PDB entry 8TML | electron microscopy, 3.40 A resolution | chains A and B of the 9 polymer chains in the assembly

# Chain A (and B)
Molecule: Cobalt/magnesium transport protein CorA
Organism: Thermotoga maritima
Notes: chain B of this document is another copy of the same molecule, construct and numbering; everything in this record applies to it too
UniProt: Q9WZ31 (CORA_THEMA); numbering as in UniProt (aligned over 1-351)
Sequence (373 residues; each row starts with the number of its first residue; numbers below 1 keep their minus sign (Met-21 is residue -21)):
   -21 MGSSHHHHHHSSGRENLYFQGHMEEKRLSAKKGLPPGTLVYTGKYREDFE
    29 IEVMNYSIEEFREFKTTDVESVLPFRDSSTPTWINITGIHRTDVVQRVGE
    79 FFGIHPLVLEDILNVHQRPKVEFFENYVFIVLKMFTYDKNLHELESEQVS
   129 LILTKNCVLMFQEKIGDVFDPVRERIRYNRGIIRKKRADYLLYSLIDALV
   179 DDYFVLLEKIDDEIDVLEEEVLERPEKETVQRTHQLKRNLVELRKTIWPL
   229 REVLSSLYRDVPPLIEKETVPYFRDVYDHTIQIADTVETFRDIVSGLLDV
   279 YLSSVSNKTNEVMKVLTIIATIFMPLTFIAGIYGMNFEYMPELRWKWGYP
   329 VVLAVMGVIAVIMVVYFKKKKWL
Disordered / not traced: -21 to 16 (chain B: -21 to 1, 351)
Construct notes: initiating methionine (-21); expression tag (-20 to 0)
UniProt features mapped onto this chain:
  - motif: Gly312 to Asn314 (Probable selectivity filter)
  - site: Asn288 (Essential for ion permeation), Leu294 (Important for closing the ion permeation pathway in the closed state), Thr295 (Threonine that confers selectivity for Co(2+) transport)

# Chain A / chain B interface
Residue-residue contacts (62; chain A residue first):
  Asp179(A) - Lys10(B)  salt bridge
  Phe182(A) - Lys10(B)
  Pro249(A) - Arg5(B)
  Arg252(A) - Arg5(B)
  Arg252(A) - Ser7(B)
  Asp253(A) - Arg5(B)  salt bridge
  Asp256(A) - Ser7(B)  hydrogen bond
  Asp256(A) - Ala8(B)  hydrogen bond (side chain-backbone)
  His257(A) - Lys10(B)
  Gln260(A) - Lys9(B)
  Gln260(A) - Lys10(B)  hydrogen bond (side chain-backbone)
  Gly274(A) - Arg216(B)
  Asp277(A) - His212(B)
  Asp277(A) - Arg216(B)  salt bridge
  Val278(A) - Gln209(B)
  Ser281(A) - Val208(B)
  Ser281(A) - His212(B)  hydrogen bond
  Ser281(A) - Tyr279(B)
  Ser282(A) - Lys205(B)
  Ser284(A) - Val283(B)
  Asn285(A) - Tyr279(B)  hydrogen bond
  Asn285(A) - Val283(B)
  Asn288(A) - Lys286(B)
  Asn288(A) - Thr287(B)
  Met291(A) - Val290(B)
  Met291(A) - Met291(B)  hydrophobic
  Thr295(A) - Val290(B)
  Thr295(A) - Val293(B)
  Thr295(A) - Leu294(B)
  Ala298(A) - Leu294(B)  hydrophobic
  Thr299(A) - Ile297(B)
  Met302(A) - Ile297(B)
  Met302(A) - Ala298(B)  hydrophobic
  Met302(A) - Met302(B)  hydrophobic
  Pro303(A) - Phe301(B)  hydrophobic
  Phe306(A) - Phe301(B)  hydrophobic
  Phe306(A) - Leu304(B)  hydrophobic
  Phe306(A) - Met334(B)  hydrophobic
  Ile310(A) - Ala308(B)  hydrophobic
  Ile310(A) - Leu331(B)  hydrophobic
  Ile310(A) - Met334(B)  hydrophobic
  Met313(A) - Ala308(B)
  Met313(A) - Tyr311(B)
  Met313(A) - Gly312(B)
  Asn314(A) - Tyr311(B)
  Asn314(A) - Gly312(B)
  Asn314(A) - Met313(B)  hydrogen bond (side chain-backbone)
  Asn314(A) - Asn314(B)
  Phe315(A) - Met318(B)
  Phe315(A) - Glu320(B)
  Phe315(A) - Leu321(B)
  Phe315(A) - Gly326(B)
  Phe315(A) - Tyr327(B)
  Glu316(A) - Leu321(B)
  Glu316(A) - Arg322(B)
  Tyr317(A) - Leu321(B)
  Tyr317(A) - Arg322(B)
  Tyr317(A) - Trp323(B)
  Tyr317(A) - Trp325(B)
  Tyr317(A) - Tyr327(B)
  Met318(A) - Tyr327(B)  hydrophobic
  Lys349(A) - Arg202(B)
Also at the interface, not in a pair above, chain A (35 interface residues in all): Thr287, Lys292, Leu294, Trp350
Also at the interface, not in a pair above, chain B (44 interface residues in all): Leu6, Leu276, Leu280, Thr305, Ile307

# In short
35 residues of chain A and 44 residues of chain B are in contact; the contacts include 6 hydrogen bonds and 3
salt bridges. Among the polar pairs are Asp179(A)-Lys10(B), Asp253(A)-Arg5(B) and Asp277(A)-Arg216(B).
Chain A and chain B are both Cobalt/magnesium transport protein CorA (Thermotoga maritima); the structure,
Cryo-EM structure of magnesium depleted CorA in complex with conformation-specific synthetic antibody C18,
State MGD-2B, was determined by electron microscopy.
